PDB entry 9F82 | X-ray diffraction, 3.10 A resolution | chains A and B

[Chain A]
Molecule: Arbitrium receptor from ATCC13952 phage
Source organism: Bacillus subtilis
UniProtKB: A0A7U4KS82 (A0A7U4KS82_BACIU); numbering as in UniProt (aligned over 1-386)
Chain sequence (386 residues; row label = number of the first residue in the row):
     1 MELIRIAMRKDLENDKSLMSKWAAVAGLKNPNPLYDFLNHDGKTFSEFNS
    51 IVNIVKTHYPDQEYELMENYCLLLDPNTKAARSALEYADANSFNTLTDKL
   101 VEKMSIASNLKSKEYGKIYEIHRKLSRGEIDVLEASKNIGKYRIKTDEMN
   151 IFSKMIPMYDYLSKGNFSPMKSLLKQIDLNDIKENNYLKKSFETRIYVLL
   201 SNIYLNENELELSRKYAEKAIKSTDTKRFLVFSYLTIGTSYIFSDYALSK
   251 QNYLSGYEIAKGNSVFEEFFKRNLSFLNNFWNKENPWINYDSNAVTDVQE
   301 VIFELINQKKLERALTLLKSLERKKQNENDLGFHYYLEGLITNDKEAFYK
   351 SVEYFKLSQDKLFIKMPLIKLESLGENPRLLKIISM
Unresolved in the structure: 1-45

[Chain B]
Molecule: Gly-val-val-arg-gly-ala
Chain sequence (6 residues; row label = number of the first residue in the row):
     1 GVVRGA

[How chain A and chain B interact]
Pairs across the interface (30; chain A residue first):
  Y159(A) with A6(B), hydrophobic
  L162(A) with A6(B), hydrophobic
  F167(A) with R4(B)
  V198(A) with A6(B)
  L199(A) with A6(B), hydrophobic
  N202(A) with R4(B); G5(B), hydrogen bond (side chain-backbone); A6(B)
  L205(A) with R4(B)
  N206(A) with R4(B), hydrogen bond
  R228(A) with A6(B)
  F232(A) with G5(B); A6(B)
  L235(A) with G5(B)
  F269(A) with V3(B), hydrophobic; R4(B); G5(B)
  R272(A) with V3(B)
  N273(A) with V2(B); V3(B), hydrogen bond (side chain-backbone)
  F276(A) with G1(B)
  T296(A) with G1(B)
  Q299(A) with G1(B), hydrogen bond (side chain-backbone)
  E300(A) with G1(B)
  N329(A) with R4(B)
  F333(A) with G1(B); V2(B), hydrophobic
  D360(A) with R4(B), salt bridge
  F363(A) with V2(B), hydrophobic; R4(B)
Other interface residues (no listed pair), chain A (25 interface residues in all): F229, T236, T239

[Summary]
25 residues of chain A and 6 residues of chain B are in contact, with 4 hydrogen bonds and 1 salt bridge.
Polar contacts include D360(A)-R4(B), N202(A)-G5(B) and N206(A)-R4(B).
Here chain A is Arbitrium receptor from ATCC13952 phage (Bacillus subtilis) and chain B is
Gly-val-val-arg-gly-ala. Entry 9F82 (Arbitrium receptor from ATCC13952 phage in complex with GVVRGA peptide)
was determined by X-ray diffraction.
